Entry 7KST (X-ray diffraction, 1.60 A resolution); this record covers chains A and D of the 4 polymer chains in the assembly.

== Chain A ==
Protein: DNA-directed DNA/RNA polymerase mu
From: Homo sapiens
Notes: EC 2.7.7.7
UniProt: Q9NP87 (DPOLM_HUMAN); numbering as in UniProt; present here: 132-397, 410-494
Chain sequence (356 residues; each row starts with the number of its first residue; note: 12 numbers in that range are skipped by the numbering (no residue carries them; nothing is unmodelled there)):
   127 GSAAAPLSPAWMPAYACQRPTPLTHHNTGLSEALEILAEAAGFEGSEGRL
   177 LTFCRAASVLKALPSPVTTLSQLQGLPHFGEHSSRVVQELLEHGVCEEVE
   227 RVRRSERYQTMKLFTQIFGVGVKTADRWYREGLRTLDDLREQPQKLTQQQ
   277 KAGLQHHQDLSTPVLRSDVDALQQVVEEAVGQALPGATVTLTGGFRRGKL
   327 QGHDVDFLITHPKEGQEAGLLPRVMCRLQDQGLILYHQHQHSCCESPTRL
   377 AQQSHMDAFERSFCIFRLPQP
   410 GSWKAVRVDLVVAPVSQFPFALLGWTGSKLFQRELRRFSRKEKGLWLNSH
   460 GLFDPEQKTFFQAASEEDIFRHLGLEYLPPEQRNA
Unresolved in the structure: 127-137, 365-383
Sequence notes: expression tag (127-131); engineered mutation Gly410 (Pro in Q9NP87)
Glycans and other covalent adducts: 2,3-dihydroxy-1,4-dithiobutane (DTT) linked to Cys180
Metal / ion sites: Mn2+ site 1 near Phe205 (its only coordinating residue here); Mn2+ site 2 near His219 (its only coordinating residue here); Na+: Thr241, Ile243, Val246 (shared with 1 residue of chain P); Mn2+ site 3: Asp330, Asp332, Asp418 (together with 2'-deoxyguanosine-5'-triphosphate) (shared with 2 residues of chain P); Mn2+ site 4: Asp330, Asp332 (together with 2'-deoxyguanosine-5'-triphosphate, pyrophosphate) (shared with 1 residue of chain P); Mn2+ site 5: Glu386, His459
Residues lining bound ligands: 2'-deoxyguanosine-5'-triphosphate / pyrophosphate: Gly319, Gly320, Arg323, Lys325, Gln327, Gly328, His329, Asp330, Asp332, Gly433, Trp434, Thr435, Gly436, Ser437, Lys438, Gln441, Arg445
UniProt features mapped onto this chain:
  - region: Arg323 to Asp332 (Involved in ssDNA binding)
  - binding site (Mg(2+)): Asp330, Asp332, Asp418
  - site: Gly433 (Responsible for the low discrimination between dNTP and rNTP)
From the paper describing this entry:
  - mutagenesis - K438D: unchanged catalytic activity on presence of Mn2+
  - mutagenesis - R445A: increased catalytic activity on dGTP misinsertion
  - mutagenesis - K438D: decreased catalytic activity on Mg2+-dependent dGTP:At
  - mutagenesis - K438D (23-fold): decreased catalytic activity on :Ct insertion

== Chain D ==
Molecule: 4-nt DNA strand
Sequence (4 nucleotides; each row starts with the number of its first residue):
     1 GCCG

== Interface between chain A and chain D ==
Pairs across the interface - 15 pairs, chain A then chain D:
  Ala140(A) with DG4(D), phosphate contact
  Gly174(A) with DG1(D), hydrogen bond to the base
  Arg175(A) with DG1(D), salt bridge to the phosphate
  Thr178(A) with DG1(D), hydrogen bond to the base; DC2(D), sugar contact
  Phe179(A) with DG1(D), sugar contact
  Pro203(A) with DC3(D), phosphate contact
  His204(A) with DC2(D), sugar contact; DC3(D), hydrogen bond to the phosphate
  Gly206(A) with DC2(D), hydrogen bond to the phosphate
  Glu207(A) with DC2(D), hydrogen bond to the phosphate
  His208(A) with DG1(D), salt bridge to the phosphate; DC2(D), hydrogen bond to the phosphate
  Ser209(A) with DG1(D), phosphate contact; DC2(D), hydrogen bond to the phosphate
Other interface residues (no listed pair), chain A (14 interface residues in all): Arg181, Leu202, Phe205

== Summary ==
The interface between chain A and chain D involves 14 residues on one side and 4 on the other, with 7 hydrogen
bonds and 2 salt bridges. Polar pairs include Gly174(A)-DG1(D), Thr178(A)-DG1(D) and His204(A)-DC3(D). The
paper reports that R445A of chain A increases catalytic activity on dGTP misinsertion; K438D of chain A
reduces catalytic activity on Mg2+-dependent dGTP:At.
Chain A is DNA-directed DNA/RNA polymerase mu (Homo sapiens) and chain D is a 4-nt DNA strand; the structure,
DNA Polymerase Mu, dGTP:Ct Reaction State Ternary Complex, 10 mM Mn2+ (2min), was determined by X-ray
diffraction together with 7KSS, 7KSU, 7KSV, 7KSW, 7KSX, 7KSY and 25 further entries from the same study.
